6WWA - chains B and X of the 3 polymer chains in the assembly; structure by X-ray diffraction, 3.80 A resolution.

== Chain B ==
Name: Mitotic spindle assembly checkpoint protein MAD2B
Organism: Homo sapiens
UniProtKB: Q9UI95 (MD2L2_HUMAN); numbering as in UniProt (aligned over 2-211)
Amino-acid sequence (211 residues; row label = number of the first residue in the row):
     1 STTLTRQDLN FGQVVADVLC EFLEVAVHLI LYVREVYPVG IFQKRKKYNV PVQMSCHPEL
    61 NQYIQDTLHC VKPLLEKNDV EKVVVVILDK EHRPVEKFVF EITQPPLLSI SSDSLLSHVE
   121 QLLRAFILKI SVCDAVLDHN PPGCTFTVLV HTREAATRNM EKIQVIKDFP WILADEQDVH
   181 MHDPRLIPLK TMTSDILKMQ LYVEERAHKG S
Not modelled in the structure: 1-11, 107-114, 159-198, 209-211
Sequence notes: expression tag (1)
UniProt features mapped onto this chain:
  - natural variant: Val-85 (V85E: In FANCV)
  - mutagenesis: Tyr-63 (Y63A: Alters interaction with REV3L. Loss of interaction with REV3L; when associated with A-171), Arg-124 (R124A: Induces structural changes that increase affinity for REV3L and REV1. No effect on interaction with REV1; when associated with A-171), Trp-171 (W171A: Alters interaction with REV3L and REV1. Loss of interaction with REV3L; when associated with A-63. No effect on interaction with REV1; when associated with A-124), Leu-186 (L186A: Significantly prevents interaction with REV1; no effect on interaction with REV3L), Gln-200 (Q200A: Significantly prevents interaction with REV1; no effect on interaction with REV3L), Tyr-202 (Y202A: Significantly prevents interaction with REV1; no effect on interaction with REV3L)
What the authors report for this chain:
  - self-association interface (contacts with another copy of this molecule); pairs are residue here / residue on that copy: Glu-35/Arg-124, Arg-124/Ala-135 (hydrogen bond), Ser-131/Lys-129, Leu-128, Val-132, Ala-135
  - mutagenesis - R153A, R158A/N159A: decreased catalytic activity on wild-type TRIP13

== Chain X ==
Name: Shieldin complex subunit 2, Shieldin complex subunit 3 chimera
Organism: Homo sapiens
UniProtKB: chimeric construct of Q86V20, Q6ZNX1: residues 2-16 from Q86V20 (SHLD2_HUMAN) positions 5-19 (UniProt number = residue number + 3); residues 33-89 from Q6ZNX1 positions 2-58 (UniProt number = residue number - 31)
Amino-acid sequence (99 residues; row label = number of the first residue in the row):
     1 MSQVHIFWGA PIAPLKGSGS GSGSGSGSGS GSTTEVILHY RPCESDPTQL PKIAEKAIQD
    61 FPTRPLSRFI PWFPYDGSKL PLRPKRSPPA SREEIMATL
Not modelled in the structure: 1, 15-32, 92-99
Sequence notes: initiating methionine (1); linker (17-32); expression tag (90-99)

== Interface between chain B and chain X ==
Pairs across the interface (42):
  His-57(B) with Pro-14(X)
  Leu-60(B) with Pro-11(X)
  Tyr-63(B) with Phe-7(X), hydrogen bond (side chain-backbone); Gly-9(X); Ala-10(X)
  Asp-66(B) with Arg-41(X)
  Thr-67(B) with Phe-7(X)
  Cys-70(B) with Phe-7(X), hydrophobic
  Leu-74(B) with His-5(X)
  Glu-91(B) with Lys-56(X)
  His-92(B) with Ile-53(X); Lys-56(X)
  Arg-93(B) with Lys-56(X); Gln-59(X)
  Pro-94(B) with Lys-56(X); Ala-57(X), hydrophobic
  Lys-97(B) with Asp-60(X), salt bridge; Phe-61(X)
  Val-136(B) with Ser-67(X)
  Thr-145(B) with Ala-10(X); Pro-11(X)
  Phe-146(B) with Ala-10(X), hydrophobic
  Thr-147(B) with Phe-7(X)
  Val-148(B) with His-5(X); Ile-6(X); Phe-7(X), hydrogen bond (backbone-backbone)
  Leu-149(B) with His-5(X)
  Val-150(B) with Gln-3(X); Val-4(X); His-5(X), hydrogen bond (backbone-backbone)
  His-151(B) with Gln-3(X); Val-4(X)
  Thr-152(B) with Ser-2(X), hydrogen bond (backbone-side chain); Gln-3(X), hydrogen bond (backbone-backbone)
  Arg-153(B) with Ser-2(X)
  Glu-204(B) with Phe-61(X); Thr-63(X)
  Glu-205(B) with Phe-61(X); Thr-63(X), hydrogen bond (backbone-side chain); Arg-64(X), hydrogen bond (backbone-backbone)
  Arg-206(B) with Phe-61(X)
  Ala-207(B) with Pro-62(X)
Also at the interface, not in a pair above, chain B (30 interface residues in all): Val-71, Leu-88, Val-95, Glu-154
Also at the interface, not in a pair above, chain X (25 interface residues in all): Trp-8, Ile-12, Thr-34, Ile-58
The authors on this interface:
  - pairs named by the authors: Tyr-63(B)/Phe-7(X) (hydrogen bond), Thr-147(B)/Phe-7(X) (hydrogen bond)
  - interface residues, chain B: Tyr-63(B), Thr-147(B), Leu-149(B), His-151(B)
  - interface residues, chain X: Val-4(X), Phe-7(X), Trp-8(X)

== In short ==
Chain B and chain X form an interface of 30 and 25 residues respectively, with 7 hydrogen bonds and 1 salt
bridge. Among the polar pairs are Lys-97(B)/Asp-60(X), Tyr-63(B)/Phe-7(X) and Thr-152(B)/Ser-2(X). The paper
describes hydrogen bonds between Tyr-63(B) and Phe-7(X) and Thr-147(B) and Phe-7(X). From the paper: R153A and
R158A/N159A of chain B reduce catalytic activity on wild-type TRIP13; interface residues Tyr-63(B), Thr-147(B)
and Val-4(X) among others.
Chain B is Mitotic spindle assembly checkpoint protein MAD2B and chain X is Shieldin complex subunit 2,
Shieldin complex subunit 3 chimera, both from Homo sapiens; the structure, Crystal structure of human
SHLD2-SHLD3-REV7 complex, was determined by X-ray diffraction together with 6WW9 and 7L9P from the same study.
